Entry 1TXD (X-ray diffraction, 2.13 A resolution); this record covers chain A.

# Chain A
Molecule: Rho guanine nucleotide exchange factor 12
Organism: Homo sapiens
Notes: fragment: DH/PH domains
UniProt: Q9NZN5 (ARHGC_HUMAN); residue numbers follow UniProt; this construct covers 764-1138
Sequence (385 residues; row label = number of the first residue in the row):
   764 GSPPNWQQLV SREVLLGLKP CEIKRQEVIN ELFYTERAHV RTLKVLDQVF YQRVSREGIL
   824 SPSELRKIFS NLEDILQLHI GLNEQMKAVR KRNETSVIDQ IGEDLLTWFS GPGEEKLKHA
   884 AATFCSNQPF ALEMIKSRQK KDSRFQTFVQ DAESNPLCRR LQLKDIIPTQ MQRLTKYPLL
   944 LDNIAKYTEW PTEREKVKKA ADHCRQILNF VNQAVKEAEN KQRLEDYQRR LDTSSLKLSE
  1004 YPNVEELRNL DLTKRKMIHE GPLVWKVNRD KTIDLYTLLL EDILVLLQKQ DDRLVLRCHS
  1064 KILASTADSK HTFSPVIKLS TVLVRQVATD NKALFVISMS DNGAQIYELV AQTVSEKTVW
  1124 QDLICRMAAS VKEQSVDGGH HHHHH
Unresolved in the structure: 764-765, 1000-1006, 1062-1074, 1093, 1139-1148
Sequence notes: cloning artifact (764-765, 1139-1142); engineered mutation Phe973 (Tyr in Q9NZN5); expression tag (1143-1148)
UniProt features mapped onto this chain:
  - natural variant: Phe973 (Y973F: this construct carries the variant)

# Summary
Chain A is Rho guanine nucleotide exchange factor 12 (Homo sapiens); the structure, Crystal Structure of the
DH/PH domains of Leukemia-associated RhoGEF, was determined by X-ray diffraction, deposited together with
1X86.
